PDB entry 6G8H | X-ray diffraction, 2.60 A resolution | chains CCC and DDD

== Chain CCC (and DDD) ==
Protein: Transcriptional regulatory protein
Organism: Bradyrhizobium diazoefficiens (strain JCM 10833 / BCRC 13528 / IAM 13628 / NBRC 14792 / USDA 110)
Notes: chain DDD of this document is another copy of the same molecule, construct and numbering; everything in this record applies to it too
Reference sequence: Q89M71 (Q89M71_BRADU); residues 19-213 here correspond to UniProt positions 34-228 (UniProt number = residue number + 15)
Amino-acid sequence (195 residues; row label = number of the first residue in the row):
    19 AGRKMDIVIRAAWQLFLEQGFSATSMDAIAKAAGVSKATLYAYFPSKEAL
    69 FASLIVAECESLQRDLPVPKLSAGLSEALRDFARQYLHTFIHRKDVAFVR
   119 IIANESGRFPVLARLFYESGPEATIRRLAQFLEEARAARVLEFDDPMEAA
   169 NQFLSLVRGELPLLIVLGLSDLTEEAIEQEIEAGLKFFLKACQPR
Unresolved in the structure: 19 (chain DDD: fully traced)
Modified positions: Mse23 (selenomethionine; parent Met); Mse44 (selenomethionine; parent Met); Mse165 (selenomethionine; parent Met)
Ligand contacts:
  - R-naringenin (CWE): Phe108, Arg176, Gly177, Glu178, Pro180, Leu181
  - N-cyclohexyltaurine (NHE; 2-[N-cyclohexylamino]ethane sulfonic acid): Ser64, Glu66, Ala67, Ala70, Arg126, Phe127, Pro128, Val129, Leu130
Reported in the primary citation:
  - binding site for naringenin: Phe108, Asp113
  - binding site for R-naringenin: Phe108

== Chain CCC / chain DDD interface ==
Contacting residue pairs (54; chain CCC residue first):
  Ile120(CCC) - Leu185(DDD)  hydrophobic
  Ala121(CCC) - Arg118(DDD)  hydrogen bond (backbone-side chain)
  Ala121(CCC) - Val184(DDD)
  Asn122(CCC) - Arg118(DDD)  hydrogen bond
  Pro128(CCC) - Leu187(DDD)
  Ala131(CCC) - Leu185(DDD)
  Ala131(CCC) - Leu187(DDD)  hydrophobic
  Arg132(CCC) - Leu187(DDD)
  Phe134(CCC) - Leu185(DDD)  hydrophobic
  Tyr135(CCC) - Glu178(DDD)  hydrogen bond
  Tyr135(CCC) - Leu182(DDD)  hydrophobic
  Pro139(CCC) - Glu178(DDD)
  Pro139(CCC) - Leu181(DDD)  hydrophobic
  Ile143(CCC) - Glu178(DDD)
  Glu166(CCC) - Ala201(DDD)
  Asn169(CCC) - Glu178(DDD)
  Gln170(CCC) - Leu174(DDD)
  Gln170(CCC) - Ala201(DDD)  hydrogen bond (side chain-backbone)
  Gln170(CCC) - Phe205(DDD)
  Ser173(CCC) - Ser173(DDD)
  Ser173(CCC) - Gly177(DDD)
  Leu174(CCC) - Gln170(DDD)
  Leu174(CCC) - Leu174(DDD)  hydrophobic
  Leu174(CCC) - Phe205(DDD)  hydrophobic
  Arg176(CCC) - Gly177(DDD)  hydrogen bond (side chain-backbone)
  Gly177(CCC) - Ser173(DDD)
  Gly177(CCC) - Arg176(DDD)  hydrogen bond (backbone-side chain)
  Glu178(CCC) - Tyr135(DDD)  hydrogen bond
  Glu178(CCC) - Ile143(DDD)
  Glu178(CCC) - Asn169(DDD)
  Leu181(CCC) - Val117(DDD)  hydrophobic
  Leu181(CCC) - Pro139(DDD)  hydrophobic
  Leu182(CCC) - Tyr135(DDD)  hydrophobic
  Val184(CCC) - Val117(DDD)  hydrophobic
  Val184(CCC) - Ala121(DDD)
  Leu185(CCC) - Ile120(DDD)  hydrophobic
  Leu185(CCC) - Ala131(DDD)
  Leu187(CCC) - Ala131(DDD)  hydrophobic
  Leu187(CCC) - Arg132(DDD)
  Leu187(CCC) - Tyr135(DDD)  hydrophobic
  Ala201(CCC) - Glu166(DDD)
  Ala201(CCC) - Gln170(DDD)
  Phe205(CCC) - Gln170(DDD)
  Phe205(CCC) - Leu174(DDD)  hydrophobic
  Phe205(CCC) - Phe206(DDD)  hydrophobic
  Phe205(CCC) - Ala209(DDD)  hydrophobic
  Phe205(CCC) - Cys210(DDD)  hydrophobic
  Phe206(CCC) - Phe205(DDD)  hydrophobic
  Lys208(CCC) - Lys208(DDD)
  Lys208(CCC) - Ala209(DDD)
  Ala209(CCC) - Phe205(DDD)  hydrophobic
  Ala209(CCC) - Lys208(DDD)  hydrogen bond (backbone-side chain)
  Ala209(CCC) - Ala209(DDD)  hydrophobic
  Cys210(CCC) - Phe205(DDD)  hydrophobic
Also at the interface, not in a pair above, chain CCC (30 interface residues in all): Val117
Also at the interface, not in a pair above, chain DDD (31 interface residues in all): Pro128, Phe134, Gly202

== Overview ==
30 residues of chain CCC and 31 residues of chain DDD are in contact, with 8 hydrogen bonds. Polar contacts
include Ala121(CCC)-Arg118(DDD), Asn122(CCC)-Arg118(DDD) and Tyr135(CCC)-Glu178(DDD). Chain CCC binds
N-cyclohexyltaurine and R-naringenin. The paper reports a binding site for naringenin at Phe108(CCC) and
Asp113(CCC); a binding site for R-naringenin at Phe108(CCC).
Both chains are Transcriptional regulatory protein (Bradyrhizobium diazoefficiens (strain JCM 10833 / BCRC
13528 / IAM 13628 / NBRC 14792 / USDA 110)). Entry 6G8H (Flavonoid-responsive Regulator FrrA in complex with
(R,S)-Naringenin) was determined by X-ray diffraction together with 6G87 and 6G8G from the same study.
